Entry 6G1T (X-ray diffraction, 1.93 A resolution); this record covers chains A and E of the 3 polymer chains in the assembly.

# Chain A
Name: AM32
From: Enterococcus faecalis
Amino-acid sequence (122 residues; each row starts with the number of its first residue):
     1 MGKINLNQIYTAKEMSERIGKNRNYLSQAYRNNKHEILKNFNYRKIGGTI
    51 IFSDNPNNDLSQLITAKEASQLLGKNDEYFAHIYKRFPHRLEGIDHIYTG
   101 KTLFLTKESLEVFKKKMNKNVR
Disordered / not traced: 1, 117-122
What the authors report for this chain:
  - binding site for the 34-nt DNA strand (chain E): Asn22, Arg23, Asn24, Gln28, Glu78, Ala81, His82
  - binding site for the 34-nt DNA strand: Asn24, Asn76, Glu78, Arg86, Phe87, Lys101

# Chain E
Molecule: 34-nt DNA strand
Sequence (34 nucleotides; row label = number of the first residue in the row):
     1 TATAAAAGTAAATATGTTTAACCTGACATTTCCG
Disordered / not traced: 1-2

# How chain A and chain E interact
Pairs across the interface (36; chain A residue first):
  Lys21(A) - DT13(E)  phosphate contact
  Lys21(A) - DA14(E)  phosphate contact
  Asn22(A) - DT13(E)  sugar contact
  Asn22(A) - DA14(E)  hydrogen bond to the phosphate
  Asn22(A) - DT15(E)  base contact
  Arg23(A) - DT15(E)  base contact
  Arg23(A) - DG16(E)  hydrogen bond to the base
  Arg23(A) - DT17(E)  base contact
  Asn24(A) - DT15(E)  base contact
  Tyr25(A) - DT13(E)  hydrogen bond to the phosphate
  Gln28(A) - DT13(E)  base contact
  Gln28(A) - DA14(E)  hydrogen bond to the base
  Gln28(A) - DT15(E)  hydrogen bond to the base
  Lys34(A) - DA12(E)  salt bridge to the phosphate
  Gly47(A) - DC22(E)  phosphate contact
  Gly48(A) - DA21(E)  hydrogen bond to the phosphate
  Gly48(A) - DC22(E)  hydrogen bond to the phosphate
  Ala66(A) - DC23(E)  phosphate contact
  Lys67(A) - DC22(E)  salt bridge to the phosphate
  Glu78(A) - DT24(E)  base contact
  Ala81(A) - DC23(E)  phosphate contact
  Ala81(A) - DT24(E)  base contact
  His82(A) - DG25(E)  hydrogen bond to the base
  His82(A) - DA26(E)  base contact
  Tyr84(A) - DT24(E)  phosphate contact
  Lys85(A) - DT24(E)  phosphate contact
  Lys85(A) - DG25(E)  phosphate contact
  Arg86(A) - DC27(E)  base contact
  Tyr98(A) - DC23(E)  phosphate contact
  Tyr98(A) - DT24(E)  hydrogen bond to the phosphate
  Lys101(A) - DA21(E)  base contact
  Lys101(A) - DC22(E)  sugar contact
  Lys101(A) - DC23(E)  sugar contact
  Thr102(A) - DC22(E)  hydrogen bond to the phosphate
  Thr102(A) - DC23(E)  phosphate contact
  Leu103(A) - DC23(E)  hydrogen bond to the phosphate
Also at the interface, not in a pair above, chain A (26 interface residues in all): Glu36, Ile37, Ile46, Thr65, Asp77
Also at the interface, not in a pair above, chain E (15 interface residues in all): DA20, DA28

# Overview
Chain A and chain E form an interface of 26 and 15 residues respectively, with 11 hydrogen bonds and 2 salt
bridges. Polar pairs include Arg23(A)-DG16(E), Gln28(A)-DA14(E) and Gln28(A)-DT15(E). From the paper: a
binding site for the 34-nt DNA strand (chain E) at Asn22(A), Arg23(A) and Asn24(A) among others; a binding
site for the 34-nt DNA strand at Asn24(A), Asn76(A) and Glu78(A) among others.
Chain A is AM32 (Enterococcus faecalis) and chain E is a 34-nt DNA strand; the structure, TraN, a repressor of
an Enterococcus conjugative type IV secretion system, was determined by X-ray diffraction.
